Entry 6IFU (electron microscopy, 3.05 A resolution); this record covers chains A and J of the 10 polymer chains in the assembly.

== Chain A ==
Name: Type III-A CRISPR-associated protein Csm1
From: Streptococcus thermophilus ND03
UniProt: A0A2U2M0F3 (A0A2U2M0F3_STRTR); numbering as in UniProt (aligned over 1-758)
Chain sequence (758 residues; numbered 1 to 758; the number before each row is that of its first residue):
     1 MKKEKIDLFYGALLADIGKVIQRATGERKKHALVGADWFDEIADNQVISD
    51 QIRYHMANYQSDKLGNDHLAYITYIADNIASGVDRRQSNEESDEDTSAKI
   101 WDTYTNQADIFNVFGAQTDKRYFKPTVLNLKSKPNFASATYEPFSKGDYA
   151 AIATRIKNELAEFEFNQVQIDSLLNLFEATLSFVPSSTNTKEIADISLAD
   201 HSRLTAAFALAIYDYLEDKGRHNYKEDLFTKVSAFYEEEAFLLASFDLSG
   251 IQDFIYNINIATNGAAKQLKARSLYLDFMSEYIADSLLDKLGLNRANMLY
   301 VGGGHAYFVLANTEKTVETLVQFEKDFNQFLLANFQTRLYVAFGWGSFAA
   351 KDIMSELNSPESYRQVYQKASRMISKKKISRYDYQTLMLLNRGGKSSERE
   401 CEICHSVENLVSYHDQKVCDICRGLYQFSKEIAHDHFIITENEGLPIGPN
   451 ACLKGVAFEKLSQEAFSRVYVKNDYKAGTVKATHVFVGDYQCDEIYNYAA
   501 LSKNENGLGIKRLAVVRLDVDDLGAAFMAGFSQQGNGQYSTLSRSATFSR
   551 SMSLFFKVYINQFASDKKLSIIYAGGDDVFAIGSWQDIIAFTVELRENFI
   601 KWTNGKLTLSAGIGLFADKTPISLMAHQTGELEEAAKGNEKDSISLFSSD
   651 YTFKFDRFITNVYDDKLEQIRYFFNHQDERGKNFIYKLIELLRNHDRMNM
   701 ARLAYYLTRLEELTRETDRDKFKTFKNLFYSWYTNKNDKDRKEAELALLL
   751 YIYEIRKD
Disordered / not traced: 1, 57-68, 83-103, 118-119, 221-232, 355-357, 758
Sequence notes: engineered mutation Ala-15 (His in A0A2U2M0F3)
What the authors report for this chain:
  - binding site for CTR2 (chain J): Tyr-686
  - mutagenesis - K267A, E400A, H405A, Y686A: decreased catalytic activity
  - mutagenesis - K267A: decreased catalytic activity on cOA synthesis
  - mutagenesis - H414A, Q416A: decreased catalytic activity (DNase activity)
  - mutagenesis - D519N, D577N: abolished catalytic activity on cOA synthesis

== Chain J ==
Molecule: CTR2
Sequence (50 nucleotides; each row starts with the number of its first residue):
     1 GGUAGGAAUGGGUAAUUAUAGCGAGCUAGAAAGCCAAAGGAAGUUUUGUC
Disordered / not traced: 1-6, 35-50

== Chain A / chain J interface ==
Residue-residue contacts (28):
  Arg-512(A) / A30(J)  phosphate contact
  Arg-512(A) / A31(J)  salt bridge to the phosphate
  Asp-618(A) / A32(J)  phosphate contact
  Glu-679(A) / C26(J)  sugar contact
  Arg-680(A) / G25(J)  hydrogen bond to the phosphate
  Arg-680(A) / C26(J)  salt bridge to the phosphate
  Gly-681(A) / U27(J)  phosphate contact
  Lys-682(A) / U27(J)  hydrogen bond to the phosphate
  Lys-682(A) / A28(J)  salt bridge to the phosphate
  Lys-682(A) / G29(J)  salt bridge to the phosphate
  Asn-683(A) / C26(J)  hydrogen bond to the phosphate
  Asn-683(A) / U27(J)  hydrogen bond to the phosphate
  Asn-683(A) / G29(J)  base contact
  Tyr-686(A) / G29(J)  stacking on the base
  Lys-687(A) / G25(J)  salt bridge to the phosphate
  Tyr-705(A) / G23(J)  hydrogen bond to the sugar
  Tyr-705(A) / A24(J)  phosphate contact
  Tyr-706(A) / G25(J)  phosphate contact
  Arg-709(A) / G23(J)  salt bridge to the phosphate
  Arg-709(A) / A24(J)  salt bridge to the phosphate
  Arg-709(A) / G25(J)  salt bridge to the phosphate
  Leu-710(A) / G25(J)  sugar contact
  Glu-712(A) / C22(J)  phosphate contact
  Glu-712(A) / G23(J)  phosphate contact
  Leu-713(A) / G23(J)  phosphate contact
  Arg-756(A) / G29(J)  salt bridge to the phosphate
  Arg-756(A) / A30(J)  salt bridge to the phosphate
  Lys-757(A) / A28(J)  salt bridge to the phosphate
Other interface residues (no listed pair), chain A (19 interface residues in all): Lys-511, Phe-684

== In short ==
19 residues of chain A face 11 of chain J across their interface, with 5 hydrogen bonds, 11 salt bridges and 1
aromatic stacking contact. Polar contacts include Tyr-705(A)/G23(J), Arg-680(A)/G25(J) and Lys-682(A)/U27(J).
The paper reports a binding site for CTR2 (chain J) at Tyr-686(A); K267A, E400A and H405A of chain A, among
others, reduce catalytic activity; 8 substitutions were tested in all.
Here chain A is Type III-A CRISPR-associated protein Csm1 (Streptococcus thermophilus ND03) and chain J is
CTR2. Entry 6IFU (Cryo-EM structure of type III-A Csm-CTR2-dsDNA complex) was determined by electron
microscopy together with 6IFK, 6IFL, 6IFN, 6IFR, 6IFY, 6IFZ and 6IG0 from the same study.
